Entry 3IOK (X-ray diffraction, 2.10 A resolution); this record covers chain A.

[Chain A]
Name: Tyrosine-protein kinase JAK2
Organism: Homo sapiens
Notes: EC 2.7.10.2; fragment: jak2 kinase domain
UniProt: O60674 (JAK2_HUMAN); residues 842-1132 here = UniProt positions 842-1132
Amino-acid sequence (313 residues; numbered 820 to 1132; the number before each row is that of its first residue):
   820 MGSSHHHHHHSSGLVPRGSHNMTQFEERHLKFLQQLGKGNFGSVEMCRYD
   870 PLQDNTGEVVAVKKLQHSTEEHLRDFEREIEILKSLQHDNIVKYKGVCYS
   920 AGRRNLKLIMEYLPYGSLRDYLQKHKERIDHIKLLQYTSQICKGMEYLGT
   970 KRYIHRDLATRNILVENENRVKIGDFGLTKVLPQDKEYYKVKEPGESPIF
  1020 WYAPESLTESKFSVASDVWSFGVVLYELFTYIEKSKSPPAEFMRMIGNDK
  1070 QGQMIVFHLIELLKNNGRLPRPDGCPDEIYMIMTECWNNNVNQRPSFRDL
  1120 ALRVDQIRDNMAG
Unresolved in the structure: 820-841, 859-860, 1131-1132
Modified / non-standard residues: Tyr1007 (o-phosphotyrosine; PTR); Tyr1008 (o-phosphotyrosine; PTR)
Construct notes: expression tag (820-841)
Ligand contacts: 1P6 (3-(6-{[(1S)-1-(4-fluorophenyl)ethyl]amino}pyrimidin-4-yl)pyrazolo[1,5-a]pyrimidin-2-amine): Leu855, Gly856, Lys857, Gly858, Val863, Ala880, Val911, Met929, Glu930, Tyr931, Leu932, Gly935, Ser936, Arg980, Asn981, Ile982, Leu983, Gly993, Asp994
UniProt features mapped onto this chain:
  - active site: Asp976 (Proton acceptor)
  - binding site (ATP): Leu855 to Val863, Lys882
  - modified residue (Phosphotyrosine): Tyr868, Tyr966, Tyr972, Tyr1007, Tyr1008
  - mutagenesis: Lys882 (K882E: Loss of ability to up-regulate potassium voltage-gated channel activity of KCNA3)

[Summary]
Bound to chain A: compound 1P6. Curated annotation (UniProt) lists active-site residue Asp976, 10 ATP-binding
residues and one mutagenesis site.
Chain A is Tyrosine-protein kinase JAK2 (Homo sapiens); the structure, 2-Aminopyrazolo[1,5-a]pyrimidines as
potent and selective inhibitors of JAK2, was determined by X-ray diffraction (same publication as 3IO7).
